8HOG - chain A; structure by X-ray diffraction, 1.80 A resolution.

Chain A:
Name: Apoptosis regulator Bcl-2
From: Homo sapiens
Sequence (162 residues; numbered 5 to 207; 41 numbers in that range are skipped by the numbering (no residue carries them; nothing is unmodelled there); the number before each row is that of its first residue):
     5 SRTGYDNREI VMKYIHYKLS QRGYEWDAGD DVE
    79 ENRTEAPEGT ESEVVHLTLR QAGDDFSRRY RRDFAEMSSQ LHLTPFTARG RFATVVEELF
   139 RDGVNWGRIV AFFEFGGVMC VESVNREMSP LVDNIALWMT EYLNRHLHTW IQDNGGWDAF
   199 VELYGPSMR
Disordered / not traced: 5-8, 79-89, 205-207
Ligand contacts: sonrotoclax (98I; N-[4-[(4-methyl-4-oxidanyl-cyclohexyl)methylamino]-3-nitro-phenyl]sulfonyl-4-[2-[(2S)-2-(2-propan-2-ylphenyl)pyrrolidin-1-yl]-7-azaspiro[3.5]nonan-7-yl]-2-(1H-pyrrolo[2,3-b]pyridin-5-yloxy)benzamide): Q99, A100, D103, F104, R107, Y108, D111, F112, M115, V133, L137, N143, W144, G145, R146, V148, A149, F153, F198, Y202

Overview:
Ligands of chain A: sonrotoclax.
Chain A is Apoptosis regulator Bcl-2 (Homo sapiens); the structure, Crystal structure of Bcl-2 in complex with
sonrotoclax, was determined by X-ray diffraction (same publication as 8HOH and 8HOI).
